Entry 5LDD (X-ray diffraction, 2.50 A resolution); this record covers chains B and C of the 3 polymer chains in the assembly.

# Chain B
Protein: Ccz1
Organism: Chaetomium thermophilum (strain DSM 1495 / CBS 144.50 / IMI 039719)
UniProtKB: G0SD94 (G0SD94_CHATD); residue numbers follow UniProt; this construct covers 1-249
Amino-acid sequence (250 residues; each row starts with the number of its first residue; numbering starts at 0):
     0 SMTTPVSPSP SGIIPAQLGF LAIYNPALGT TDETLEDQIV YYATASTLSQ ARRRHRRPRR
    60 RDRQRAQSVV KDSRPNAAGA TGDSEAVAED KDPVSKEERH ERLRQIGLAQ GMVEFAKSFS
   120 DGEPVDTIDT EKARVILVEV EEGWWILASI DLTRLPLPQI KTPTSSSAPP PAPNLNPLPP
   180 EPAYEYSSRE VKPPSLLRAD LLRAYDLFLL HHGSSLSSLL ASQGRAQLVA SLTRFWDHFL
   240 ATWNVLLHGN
Disordered / not traced: 0-11, 49-91, 156-182, 248-249
Sequence notes: expression tag (0)
What the authors report for this chain:
  - mutagenesis - G106W/G110M: abolished catalytic activity with Rab small monomeric GTPase-like protein (chain C)

# Chain C
Protein: Rab small monomeric GTPase-like protein
Organism: Chaetomium thermophilum (strain DSM 1495 / CBS 144.50 / IMI 039719)
UniProtKB: G0SGE1 (G0SGE1_CHATD); residue numbers follow UniProt; this construct covers 1-205
Amino-acid sequence (207 residues; numbered -1 to 205; the number before each row is that of its first residue; numbers below 1 keep their minus sign (Gly-1 is residue -1)):
    -1 GSMSSRKKVL LKVIILGDSG VGKTSLMNQY VNKKFSASYK ATIGADFLTR EVMVDDRQVT
    59 MQLWDTAGQE RFQSLGVAFY RGADCCVLVF DVNNAKSFDA LDSWRDEFLI QASPRDPENF
   119 PFVVLGIKID VEESKRVIST KRAQTFCQSK GGIPYFETSA KEAINVEEAF QVIARNALMQ
   179 EESEEFSGDF QDPINIHIEN ERDGCAC
Disordered / not traced: -1 to 4, 128-132, 160, 179-205
Sequence notes: expression tag (-1 to 0); engineered mutation Ile125 (Asn in G0SGE1)
What the authors report for this chain:
  - mutagenesis - Y37R: abolished catalytic activity on MC1
  - mutagenesis - T58K, A76M/G80N: abolished catalytic activity
  - specificity-determining residues: Tyr37, Thr58
  - conformationally variable residues (loop rearrangement): Phe33, Lys38
  - mutagenesis - F33A (3.5 x 104 M-1 s-1): unchanged catalytic activity on MC1
  - specificity-determining residues: Lys38 (by similarity / conservation)
  - mutagenesis - K38A: decreased catalytic activity on catalytic efficiency of MC1

# Interface between chain B and chain C
Contacting residue pairs (16):
  Asp31(B) - Gln67(C)  hydrogen bond
  Asp31(B) - Arg69(C)  salt bridge
  Leu34(B) - Arg69(C)
  Lys95(B) - Glu68(C)  salt bridge
  His99(B) - Glu68(C)  salt bridge
  His99(B) - Arg69(C)
  Leu102(B) - Arg69(C)
  Arg103(B) - Arg69(C)  hydrogen bond (side chain-backbone)
  Gly106(B) - Thr40(C)
  Leu107(B) - Thr40(C)
  Leu107(B) - Ile41(C)  hydrophobic
  Gln109(B) - Thr40(C)
  Gly110(B) - Tyr37(C)
  Gly110(B) - Thr40(C)
  Glu113(B) - Tyr37(C)
  Phe114(B) - Tyr37(C)  hydrogen bond (backbone-side chain)
Also at the interface, not in a pair above, chain C (8 interface residues in all): Ala39, Leu73
Interface features reported in the paper:
  - interface residues, chain B: Gly106(B), Gly110(B)

# Overview
The interface between chain B and chain C involves 12 residues on one side and 8 on the other, with 3 hydrogen
bonds and 3 salt bridges. Polar pairs include Asp31(B)-Arg69(C), Lys95(B)-Glu68(C) and His99(B)-Glu68(C). The
paper reports that T58K and A76M/G80N of chain C abolish catalytic activity; interface residues Gly106(B) and
Gly110(B); 6 substitutions were tested in all.
Chain B is Ccz1 and chain C is Rab small monomeric GTPase-like protein, both from Chaetomium thermophilum
(strain DSM 1495 / CBS 144.50 / IMI 039719); the structure, Crystal structure of the heterodimeric GEF
Mon1-Ccz1 in complex with Ypt7, was determined by X-ray diffraction.
